Entry 6P8V (X-ray diffraction, 2.64 A resolution); this record covers chains B and H of the 8 polymer chains in the assembly.

# Chain B
Protein: ATPase, AAA family
Organism: Escherichia coli MS 115-1
UniProtKB: D7Y2H4 (D7Y2H4_ECOLX); residues 2-311 here = UniProt positions 2-311
Amino-acid sequence (311 residues; each row starts with the number of its first residue):
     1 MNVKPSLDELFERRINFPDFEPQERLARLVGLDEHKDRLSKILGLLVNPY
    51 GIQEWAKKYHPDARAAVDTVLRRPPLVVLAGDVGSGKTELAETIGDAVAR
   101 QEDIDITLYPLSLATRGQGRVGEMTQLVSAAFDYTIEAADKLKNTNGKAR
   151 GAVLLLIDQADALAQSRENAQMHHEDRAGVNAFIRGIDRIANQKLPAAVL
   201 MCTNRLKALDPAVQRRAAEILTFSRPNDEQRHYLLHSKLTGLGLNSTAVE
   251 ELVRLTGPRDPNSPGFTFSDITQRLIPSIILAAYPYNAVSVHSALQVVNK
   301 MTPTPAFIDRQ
Unresolved in the structure: 1-2, 144-147, 309-311
Modified positions: Mse1 (selenomethionine); Mse124, Mse172, Mse201, Mse301 (selenomethionine; parent Met)
Sequence notes: expression tag (1); engineered mutation Gln159 (Glu in D7Y2H4)
Ligand contacts: ATP (adenosine-5'-triphosphate): Arg28, Leu29, Val30, Leu32, Asp82, Val83, Gly84, Ser85, Gly86, Lys87, Thr88, Glu89, Asn204, Leu234, Phe268, Ser269, Thr272, Gln273
Curated features (UniProtKB/Swiss-Prot):
  - binding site (ATP): Gly84 to Glu89, Arg215, Arg216
  - mutagenesis: Lys87 (K87A: Partially inhibits second messenger synthesis by CdnC:Cap7:DNA complex)
What the authors report for this chain:
  - mutagenesis - E159Q: increased stability (proposed by the authors, not directly observed)
  - binding site for ATP: Lys87 (proposed by the authors, not directly observed)

# Chain H
Protein: E. coli MS115-1 HORMA
Organism: Escherichia coli
UniProtKB: A0A1X1LKT4 (A0A1X1LKT4_ECOLX); residue numbers follow UniProt; this construct covers 2-172
Amino-acid sequence (174 residues; row label = number of the first residue in the row; numbers below 1 keep their minus sign (Ser-1 is residue -1)):
    -1 SNASSYSYTVAETQTFSVTHARHMAAKVATDLRRMQRFYGYPSDADIEAY
    49 EEELVVFLKAGYLGEVSYGFQKNNNWIEPTLRYTAGDLLGSGTDDDPGKI
    99 RPGKDVSGASFYSFMTYSSKYLNATQSEKDTALKDLPFKRVGAQSPGING
   149 YLENDKTYSAGGRSLTRTSVRNFV
Unresolved in the structure: -1, 87-89
Modified positions: Mse22 (selenomethionine; parent Met); Mse33 (selenomethionine; parent Met); Mse113 (selenomethionine; parent Met)
Sequence notes: expression tag (-1 to 1)

# Interface between chain B and chain H
Residue-residue contacts (10):
  Gly119(B) with Thr7(H); Val8(H), hydrogen bond (backbone-backbone)
  Arg120(B) with Val8(H); Glu10(H)
  Val121(B) with Thr7(H); Val8(H), hydrogen bond (backbone-backbone)
  Gln171(B) with Ser2(H); Ser3(H)
  His173(B) with Ser5(H), hydrogen bond (side chain-backbone); Thr7(H)
Other interface residues (no listed pair), chain B (6 interface residues in all): Glu175
Other interface residues (no listed pair), chain H (9 interface residues in all): Ala1, Tyr6, Ala9

# Overview
6 residues of chain B face 9 of chain H across their interface; the contacts include 3 hydrogen bonds. Among
the polar pairs are His173(B)-Ser5(H), Gly119(B)-Val8(H) and Val121(B)-Val8(H). Bound to chain B: ATP. From
the paper: a binding site for ATP at Lys87(B); E159Q of chain B increases stability.
Here chain B is ATPase, AAA family (Escherichia coli MS 115-1) and chain H is E. coli MS115-1 HORMA
(Escherichia coli). Entry 6P8V (Structure of E. coli MS115-1 HORMA:CdnC:Trip13 complex) was determined by
X-ray diffraction, deposited together with 6P8S, 6P8U and 6U7B.
